8S7V - chains A and C of the 12 polymer chains in the assembly; structure by electron microscopy, 2.56 A resolution.

[Chain A]
Protein: Methyl-coenzyme M reductase subunit gamma
Source organism: Methanococcus maripaludis
Notes: EC 2.8.4.1
UniProt: A0A2L1CBG2 (A0A2L1CBG2_METMI); residue numbers follow UniProt; this construct covers 1-260
Sequence (260 residues; numbered 1 to 260; the number before each row is that of its first residue):
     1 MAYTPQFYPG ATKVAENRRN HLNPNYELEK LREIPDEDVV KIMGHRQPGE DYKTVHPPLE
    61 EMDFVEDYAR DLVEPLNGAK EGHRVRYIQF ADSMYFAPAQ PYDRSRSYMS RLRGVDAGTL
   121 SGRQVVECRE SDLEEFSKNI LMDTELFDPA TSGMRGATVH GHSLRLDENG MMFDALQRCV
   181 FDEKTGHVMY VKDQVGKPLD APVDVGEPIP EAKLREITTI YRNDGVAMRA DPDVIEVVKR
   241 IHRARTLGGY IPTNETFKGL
Disordered / not traced: 1
Small-molecule neighbours: factor 430 (F43): L120, S121, G122, R123, A157, T158, V159, H160, H162

[Chain C]
Protein: Methyl-coenzyme M reductase subunit alpha
Source organism: Methanococcus maripaludis
Notes: EC 2.8.4.1
UniProt: A0A2L1CBB0 (A0A2L1CBB0_METMI); residue numbers follow UniProt; this construct covers 1-553
Sequence (553 residues; each row starts with the number of its first residue):
     1 MEAEKRLFLK ALKEKFEEDP KEKYTKFYTF GGWEQSARKR EFVEANEKIV SEKRQGIPLY
    61 NPDIGVPLGQ RKLMPYKLSN TDDYCEGDDL HFLNNAAIQQ LWDDIRRTVI VGMDTAHSVL
   121 EKRLGVEVTP ETINEYMHTI NHSLPGGAVV QEHMVEVHPS LAWDCYARIF TGDDELADEL
   181 DSRFLIDINK LFPEEQAETL KAAIGKKTYQ VSRVPSLVGR VCDGGTISRW SAMQIGMSFI
   241 TAYKLCAGEA ATADFSYASK HADVIQMGNA LPGRRARGPN EPGGIRFGIL SDVVQTTRVS
   301 EDPVEQSLEV VATGAALYDQ IWLGAYMSGG IGFTQYATAS YTDDILDDFS YYALDYVEKK
   361 YGRMGTKATM DVVEDVAGEV TLYALEQYDD YPALLEDHFG GSQRAAVAAA ASGIGVCMAT
   421 GNSNAGVNGW YLSQILHKEY HSRLGFYGYD LQDQCGASNS LAIRNDEAAP LELRGPNYPN
   481 YAMNVGHQGE YAGIAQAAHS ARGDAFALNP LVKVAFADPM LVFDFSKPRK EIARGALREF
   541 EAAGERDVIL PAK
Disordered / not traced: 1-3
Construct notes: variant S51 (Ala in A0A2L1CBB0)
Modified positions: H261 (N1-methylated histidine; MHS); R275 (5-methyl-arginine; AGM); Q403 (2-methyl-glutamine; MGN); G448 (thioglycin; GL3); C455 (S-methylcysteine; SMC)
Small-molecule neighbours:
  - 1-thioethanesulfonic acid (COM): Y336, F446, Y447
  - factor 430 (F43), molecule 1: A148, V149, Q151, M154, V155, M233, M237, I240
  - factor 430 (F43), molecule 2: S328, G329, G330, I331, G332, F333, T334, Q335, Y336, F399, G400, Q403, F446
  - FeFe cofactor (S5Q): H142, A148, V149, V150, Q151, E152
  - Coenzyme B (TP7): R274, L323, M327, S328, F333, F446, A482, M483, N484, V485
What the authors report for this chain:
  - conformationally variable residues (loop rearrangement): K244 to E249

[How chain A and chain C interact]
Residue-residue contacts (115):
  Y8(A) - E439(C)  hydrogen bond
  R18(A) - E439(C)  salt bridge
  R18(A) - Y440(C)  hydrogen bond (side chain-backbone)
  R18(A) - S442(C)
  D92(A) - R443(C)  hydrogen bond (backbone-side chain)
  S93(A) - R443(C)
  M94(A) - L395(C)  hydrophobic
  M94(A) - R404(C)
  M94(A) - H441(C)
  M94(A) - R443(C)
  Y95(A) - K23(C)
  Y95(A) - P392(C)
  Q100(A) - S442(C)
  Q100(A) - R443(C)  hydrogen bond
  P101(A) - S442(C)
  P101(A) - R443(C)
  Y102(A) - K438(C)
  Y102(A) - S442(C)  hydrogen bond (backbone-backbone)
  Y102(A) - R443(C)
  Y102(A) - L444(C)
  Y102(A) - D450(C)
  D103(A) - S442(C)  hydrogen bond (backbone-side chain)
  R106(A) - K438(C)
  R106(A) - E439(C)  salt bridge
  G118(A) - Y447(C)
  L120(A) - G445(C)
  L120(A) - F446(C)
  L120(A) - Y447(C)
  S121(A) - G401(C)
  S121(A) - R443(C)  hydrogen bond (backbone-side chain)
  S121(A) - L444(C)
  S121(A) - G445(C)  hydrogen bond (backbone-backbone)
  R123(A) - Y447(C)
  V125(A) - Y447(C)
  T158(A) - V66(C)
  H160(A) - R71(C)  hydrogen bond
  H160(A) - F399(C)
  H162(A) - F399(C)
  H162(A) - R404(C)  hydrogen bond
  H162(A) - R443(C)
  S163(A) - L395(C)
  S163(A) - E396(C)
  S163(A) - F399(C)  hydrogen bond (side chain-backbone)
  S163(A) - R404(C)
  L164(A) - R71(C)
  L164(A) - E396(C)
  R165(A) - F16(C)
  R165(A) - E18(C)  salt bridge
  R165(A) - E22(C)
  R165(A) - K23(C)
  R165(A) - T25(C)
  R165(A) - F27(C)
  R165(A) - P392(C)
  R165(A) - E396(C)  salt bridge
  L166(A) - K23(C)
  L166(A) - Y24(C)
  L166(A) - T25(C)  hydrogen bond (backbone-backbone)
  D167(A) - Y24(C)
  D167(A) - T25(C)
  D167(A) - F27(C)
  E168(A) - T25(C)
  E168(A) - K26(C)
  F173(A) - F27(C)  hydrophobic
  F173(A) - Y28(C)  hydrophobic
  F173(A) - Q70(C)
  F173(A) - R71(C)
  D174(A) - Y28(C)  hydrogen bond (backbone-side chain)
  A175(A) - Q70(C)
  L176(A) - P67(C)
  Q177(A) - Y28(C)
  E211(A) - K23(C)  salt bridge
  I220(A) - H441(C)
  I220(A) - R443(C)
  Y221(A) - D389(C)
  Y221(A) - Y440(C)
  Y221(A) - H441(C)
  R222(A) - D389(C)  hydrogen bond (side chain-backbone)
  N223(A) - E386(C)
  N223(A) - D389(C)  hydrogen bond (backbone-side chain)
  N223(A) - D390(C)
  D224(A) - D389(C)
  M228(A) - L382(C)  hydrophobic
  M228(A) - L436(C)  hydrophobic
  M228(A) - Y440(C)  hydrophobic
  R229(A) - E379(C)  salt bridge
  R229(A) - L382(C)
  R229(A) - Y383(C)
  R229(A) - E386(C)  salt bridge
  I235(A) - L382(C)  hydrophobic
  V238(A) - I435(C)  hydrophobic
  V238(A) - L436(C)  hydrophobic
  V238(A) - E439(C)
  K239(A) - E374(C)
  H242(A) - M370(C)
  H242(A) - E374(C)
  H242(A) - N428(C)  hydrogen bond
  H242(A) - L432(C)
  H242(A) - I435(C)
  H242(A) - A457(C)
  R243(A) - M370(C)
  R243(A) - D371(C)  salt bridge
  R243(A) - E374(C)  salt bridge
  R245(A) - I435(C)
  R245(A) - Q454(C)  hydrogen bond
  R245(A) - A457(C)
  R245(A) - S458(C)
  T246(A) - M370(C)
  T246(A) - N428(C)  hydrogen bond
  T246(A) - A457(C)  hydrogen bond (side chain-backbone)
  T246(A) - L461(C)
  G249(A) - S458(C)
  G249(A) - A462(C)
  Y250(A) - L461(C)
  Y250(A) - I463(C)
  I251(A) - I463(C)  hydrophobic
Other interface residues (no listed pair), chain A (53 interface residues in all): F96, T119, G170, M172, T219
Other interface residues (no listed pair), chain C (55 interface residues in all): D375, G378, A393, Y431, D453, S460

[Overview]
Chain A and chain C form an interface of 53 and 55 residues respectively; the contacts include 19 hydrogen
bonds and 9 salt bridges. Polar contacts include R18(A)-E439(C), R106(A)-E439(C) and R165(A)-E18(C). One
factor 430 molecule is bound between chain A and chain C. From the paper: conformational variability at
K244(C).
Chain A is Methyl-coenzyme M reductase subunit gamma and chain C is Methyl-coenzyme M reductase subunit alpha,
both from Methanococcus maripaludis; the structure, Methyl-coenzyme M reductase activation complex binding to
the A2 component, was determined by electron microscopy (same publication as 8S7X and 9H1L).
